PDB entry 3GC5 | X-ray diffraction, 1.40 A resolution | chain A

Chain A:
Name: Queuine tRNA-ribosyltransferase
From: Zymomonas mobilis
Notes: EC 2.4.2.29
UniProtKB: P28720 (TGT_ZYMMO); residues 1-386 here = UniProt positions 1-386
Chain sequence (386 residues; each row starts with the number of its first residue):
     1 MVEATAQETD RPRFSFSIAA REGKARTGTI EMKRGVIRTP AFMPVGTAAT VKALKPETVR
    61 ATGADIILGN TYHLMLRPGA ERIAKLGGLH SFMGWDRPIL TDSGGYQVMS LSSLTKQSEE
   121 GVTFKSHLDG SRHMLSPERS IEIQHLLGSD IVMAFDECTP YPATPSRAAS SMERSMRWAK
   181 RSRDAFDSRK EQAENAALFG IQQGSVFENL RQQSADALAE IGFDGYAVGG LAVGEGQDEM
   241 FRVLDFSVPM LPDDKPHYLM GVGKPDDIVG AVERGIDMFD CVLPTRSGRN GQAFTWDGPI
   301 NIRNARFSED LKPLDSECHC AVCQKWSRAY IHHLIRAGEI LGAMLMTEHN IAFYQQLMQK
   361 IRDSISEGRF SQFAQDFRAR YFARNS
Disordered / not traced: 1-10, 113, 127-130, 384-386
Ion coordination: Zn2+: C318, C320, C323, H349
Residues lining bound ligands: 6-amino-4- (2MQ; 6-amino-4-(2-aminoethyl)-2-(methylamino)-1,7-dihydro-8H-imidazo[4,5-g]quinazolin-8-one): L68, D102, S103, G104, Y106, Q107, D156, C158, I201, Q203, G229, G230, L231, A232, V233, M260, G261, D280

In short:
Bound to chain A: 6-amino-4-. C318, C320, C323 and H349 coordinate Zn2+.
Chain A is Queuine tRNA-ribosyltransferase (Zymomonas mobilis); the structure, tRNA-guanine transglycosylase
in complex with 6-amino-4-(2-aminoethyl)-2-(methylamino)-1,7-dihydro-8H-imidazo[4,5-g]quinazolin-8-one, was
determined by X-ray diffraction together with 3GC4, 3GE7, 3EOS and 3EOU from the same study.
